5C53 - chains A and B of the 5 polymer chains in the assembly; structure by X-ray diffraction, 3.57 A resolution.

[Chain A]
Molecule: DNA polymerase subunit gamma-1
Source organism: Homo sapiens
Notes: EC 2.7.7.7
UniProt: P54098 (DPOG1_HUMAN); aligned to UniProt positions 25-1229 over residues 35-1239 (the alignment contains insertions or deletions, so no single offset holds)
Sequence (1205 residues; numbered 35 to 1239; the number before each row is that of its first residue):
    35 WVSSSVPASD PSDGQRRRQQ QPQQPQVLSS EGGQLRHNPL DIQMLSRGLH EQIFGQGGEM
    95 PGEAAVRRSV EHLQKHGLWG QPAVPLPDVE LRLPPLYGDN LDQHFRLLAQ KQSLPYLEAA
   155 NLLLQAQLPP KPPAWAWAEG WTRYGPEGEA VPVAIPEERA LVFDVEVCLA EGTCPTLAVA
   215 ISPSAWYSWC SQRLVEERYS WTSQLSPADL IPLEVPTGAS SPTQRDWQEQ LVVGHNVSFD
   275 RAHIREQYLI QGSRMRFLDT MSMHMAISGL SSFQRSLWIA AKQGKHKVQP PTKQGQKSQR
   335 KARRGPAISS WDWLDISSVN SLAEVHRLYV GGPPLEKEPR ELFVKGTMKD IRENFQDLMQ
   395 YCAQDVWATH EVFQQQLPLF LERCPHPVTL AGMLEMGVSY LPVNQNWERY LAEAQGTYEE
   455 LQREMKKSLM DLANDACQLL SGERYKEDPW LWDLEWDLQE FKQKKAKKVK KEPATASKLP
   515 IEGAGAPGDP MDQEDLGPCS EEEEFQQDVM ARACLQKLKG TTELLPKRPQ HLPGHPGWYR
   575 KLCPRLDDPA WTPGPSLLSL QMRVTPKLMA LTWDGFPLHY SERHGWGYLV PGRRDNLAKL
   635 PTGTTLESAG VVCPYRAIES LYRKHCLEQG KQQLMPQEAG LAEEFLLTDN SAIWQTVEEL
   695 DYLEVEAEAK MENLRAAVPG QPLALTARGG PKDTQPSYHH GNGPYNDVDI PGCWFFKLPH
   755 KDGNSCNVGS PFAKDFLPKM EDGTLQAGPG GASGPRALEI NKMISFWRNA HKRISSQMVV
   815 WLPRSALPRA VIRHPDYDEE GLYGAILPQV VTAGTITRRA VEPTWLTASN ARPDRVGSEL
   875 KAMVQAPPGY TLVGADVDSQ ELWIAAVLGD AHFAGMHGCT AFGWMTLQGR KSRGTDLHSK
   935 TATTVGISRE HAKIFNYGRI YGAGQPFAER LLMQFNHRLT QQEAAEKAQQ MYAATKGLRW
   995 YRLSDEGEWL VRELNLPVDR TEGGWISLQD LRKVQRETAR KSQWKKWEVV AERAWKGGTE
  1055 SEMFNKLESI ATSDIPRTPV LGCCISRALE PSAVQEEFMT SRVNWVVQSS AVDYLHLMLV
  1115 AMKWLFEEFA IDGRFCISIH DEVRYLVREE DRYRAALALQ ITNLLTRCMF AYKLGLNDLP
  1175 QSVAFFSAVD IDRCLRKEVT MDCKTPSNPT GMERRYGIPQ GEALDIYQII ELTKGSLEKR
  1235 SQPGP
Unresolved in the structure: 35-77, 250-261, 317-340, 511-529, 624-629, 663-737, 993-1024, 1229-1239
UniProt features mapped onto this chain:
  - binding site (a 2'-deoxyribonucleoside 5'-triphosphate): V901, R953, D1145
  - binding site (Mg(2+)): V901, D1145
Bound ions: Mg2+ site 1: D890, V891, D1135 (together with 4Y3); Mg2+ site 2: D1135 (together with 4Y3)
Small-molecule neighbours:
  - 4Y3 ([[(2S,5R)-5-(4-azanyl-5-fluoranyl-2-oxidanylidene-pyrimidin-1-yl)-1,3$l4-oxathiolan-2-yl]methoxy-oxidanyl-phosphoryl] phosphono hydrogen phosphate): R853, D890, V891, D892, S893, Q894, E895, K925, H932, R943, K947, I948, Y951, Y955, D1135
  - 2',3'-dideoxycytidine-5'-monophosphate (DOC): R853, N864, I1133, H1134, D1135

[Chain B]
Molecule: Pol gamma B
Source organism: Homo sapiens
Sequence (903 residues; each row starts with the number of its first residue; note: 33 numbers in that range are skipped by the numbering (no residue carries them; nothing is unmodelled there)):
     1 MRSRVAVRAC HKVCRCLLSG FGGRVDAGQP ELLTERSSPK GGHVKSHAEL EGNGEHPEAP
    61 GSGEGSEALL EICQRRHFLS GSKQQLSRDS LLSGCHPGFG PLGVELRKNL AAEWWTSVVV
   121 FREQVFPVDA LHHKPG
   170 PLLPGDSAFR KLRENLLHGA LEHYVNCLDL VNKRLPYGLA QIGVCFHPVF DTKQIRNGVK
   230 SIGEKTEASL VWFTPPRTSN QWLDFWLRHR LQWWRKFAMS PSNFSSSDCQ DEEGRKGNKL
   290 YYNFPWGKEL IETLWNLGDH ELLHMYPGNV SKLHGRDGRK NVVPCVLSVN GDLDRGMLAY
   350 LYDSFQLTEN SFTRKKNLHR KVLKLHPCLA PIKVALDVGR GPTLELRQVC QGLFNELLEN
   410 GISVWPGYLE TMQSSLEQLY SKYDEMSILF TVLVTETTLE NGLIHLRSRD TTMKEMMHIS
   470 KLKDFLIKYI SSAKNVMRSR VAVRACHKVC RCLLSGFGGR VDAGQPELLT ERSSPKGGHV
   530 KSHAELEGNG EHPEAPGSGE GSEALLEICQ RRHFLSGSKQ QLSRDSLLSG CHPGFGPLGV
   590 ELRKNLAAEW WTSVVVFREQ VFPVDALHHK PGPLLPGDSA FRLRENLLHG ALEHYVNCLD
   650 LVNKRLPYGL AQIGVCFHPV FDTKQIRNGV KSIGEKTEAS LVWFTPPRTS NQWLDFWLRH
   710 RLQWWRKFAM SPSNFSSSDC QDEEGRKGNK LYYNFPWGKE LIETLWNLGD HELLHMYPGN
   770 VSKLHGRDGR KNVVPCVLSV NGDLDRGMLA YLYDSFQLTE NSFTRKKNLH RKVLKLHPCL
   830 APIKVALDVG RGPTLELRQV CQGLFNELLE NGISVWPGYL ETMQSSLEQL YSKYDEMSIL
   890 FTVLVTETTL ENGLIHLRSR DTTMKEMMHI SKLKDFLIKY ISSAKNV
Unresolved in the structure: 1-67, 170-178, 222-228, 356-361, 486-936

[How chain A and chain B interact]
Pairs across the interface (58; chain A residue first):
  E447(A) - R257(B)  salt bridge
  E454(A) - Q261(B)  hydrogen bond
  R457(A) - R264(B)
  R457(A) - K265(B)
  D465(A) - M268(B)
  N468(A) - D459(B)
  D469(A) - Q355(B)
  D469(A) - K373(B)  salt bridge
  C471(A) - T460(B)  hydrogen bond
  C471(A) - M462(B)  hydrophobic
  Q472(A) - L367(B)  hydrogen bond (side chain-backbone)
  Q472(A) - R369(B)
  Q472(A) - T461(B)
  R478(A) - L367(B)
  W484(A) - K364(B)
  P507(A) - E445(B)
  P507(A) - E449(B)
  A508(A) - E445(B)
  T509(A) - E445(B)  hydrogen bond (backbone-side chain)
  A510(A) - E445(B)  hydrogen bond (backbone-side chain)
  D542(A) - N404(B)
  A545(A) - Q397(B)
  R546(A) - N404(B)
  R546(A) - E408(B)  salt bridge
  L549(A) - V398(B)  hydrophobic
  L549(A) - G401(B)
  L549(A) - L402(B)
  L549(A) - E405(B)
  L549(A) - I468(B)  hydrophobic
  L552(A) - L448(B)  hydrophobic
  L552(A) - I468(B)  hydrophobic
  K553(A) - H467(B)  hydrogen bond (backbone-side chain)
  K553(A) - I468(B)
  K553(A) - S469(B)  hydrogen bond
  K553(A) - K470(B)
  T556(A) - N450(B)  hydrogen bond (side chain-backbone)
  T556(A) - G451(B)
  T556(A) - H467(B)
  E557(A) - H467(B)
  L559(A) - N450(B)
  L566(A) - E464(B)
  P567(A) - E464(B)
  G568(A) - M462(B)
  G568(A) - K463(B)
  G568(A) - E464(B)  hydrogen bond (backbone-side chain)
  H569(A) - T460(B)
  H569(A) - M462(B)
  Y573(A) - T460(B)
  W585(A) - K477(B)
  W585(A) - Y478(B)  hydrophobic
  W585(A) - S481(B)
  T586(A) - V485(B)
  P587(A) - Y478(B)  hydrophobic
  P587(A) - S481(B)
  P587(A) - A482(B)  hydrophobic
  E833(A) - R246(B)  salt bridge
  E833(A) - K329(B)  salt bridge
  E834(A) - R328(B)  salt bridge
Other interface residues (no listed pair), chain A (46 interface residues in all): E458, K461, L474, M544, C548, T555, P570, L580, G588, L655, G782, P783, E1207
Other interface residues (no listed pair), chain B (51 interface residues in all): Q250, A267, P270, T362, R363, H375, Q400, T447, L452, S457, F474

[In short]
The interface between chain A and chain B involves 46 residues on one side and 51 on the other; the contacts
include 9 hydrogen bonds and 6 salt bridges. Among the polar pairs are E447(A)-R257(B), D469(A)-K373(B) and
R546(A)-E408(B). Chain A binds compound 4Y3 and 2',3'-dideoxycytidine-5'-monophosphate.
Chain A is DNA polymerase subunit gamma-1 and chain B is Pol gamma B, both from Homo sapiens; the structure,
Probing the Structural and Molecular Basis of Nucleotide Selectivity by Human Mitochondrial DNA Polymerase
gamma, was determined by X-ray diffraction together with 5C51 and 5C52 from the same study.
